PDB entry 4FA5 | X-ray diffraction, 1.94 A resolution | chains D and F of the 6 polymer chains in the assembly

Chain D (and F):
Protein: Methylamine dehydrogenase heavy chain
Organism: Paracoccus denitrificans
Notes: EC 1.4.99.3; chain F of this document is another copy of the same molecule, construct and numbering; everything in this record applies to it too
Reference sequence: A1BB97 (A1BB97_PARDP); residues 2-386 here correspond to UniProt positions 33-417 (UniProt number = residue number + 31)
Chain sequence (385 residues; numbered 2 to 386; the number before each row is that of its first residue):
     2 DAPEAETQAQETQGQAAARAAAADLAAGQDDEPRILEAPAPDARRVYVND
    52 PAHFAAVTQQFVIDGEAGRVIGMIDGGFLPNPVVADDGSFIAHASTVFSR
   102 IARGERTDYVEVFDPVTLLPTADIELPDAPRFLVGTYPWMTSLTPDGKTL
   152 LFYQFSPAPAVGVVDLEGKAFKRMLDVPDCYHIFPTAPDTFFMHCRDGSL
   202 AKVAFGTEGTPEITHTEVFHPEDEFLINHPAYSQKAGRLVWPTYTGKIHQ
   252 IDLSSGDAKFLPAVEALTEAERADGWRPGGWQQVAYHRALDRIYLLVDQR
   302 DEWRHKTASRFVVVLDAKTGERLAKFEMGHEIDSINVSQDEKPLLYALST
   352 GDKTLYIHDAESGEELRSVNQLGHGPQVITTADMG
Unresolved in the structure: 2-10
Cystine bridges: C181-C196

Chain D / chain F interface:
Contacting residue pairs - 26 pairs, chain D then chain F:
  V58(D) - V58(F)  hydrophobic
  V58(D) - I102(F)  hydrophobic
  D76(D) - A103(F)
  G77(D) - I102(F)
  G78(D) - I102(F)
  V98(D) - S100(F)
  V98(D) - R101(F)
  V98(D) - I102(F)  hydrophobic
  S100(D) - V98(F)
  R101(D) - V98(F)
  R101(D) - Y110(F)
  R101(D) - D124(F)  salt bridge
  I102(D) - V58(F)  hydrophobic
  I102(D) - G77(F)
  I102(D) - G78(F)
  I102(D) - V98(F)  hydrophobic
  I102(D) - Y110(F)
  A103(D) - D76(F)
  R104(D) - E112(F)  salt bridge
  R104(D) - P121(F)
  Y110(D) - R101(F)
  Y110(D) - I102(F)
  E112(D) - R104(F)  salt bridge
  P121(D) - R104(F)
  D124(D) - R101(F)  salt bridge
  H375(D) - H375(F)
Interface residues without a listed pair, chain D (17 interface residues in all): T108, F114
Interface residues without a listed pair, chain F (17 interface residues in all): T108, F114

Overview:
Chain D and chain F each contribute 17 residues to their interface; the contacts include 4 salt bridges. Polar
pairs include R101(D)-D124(F) and R104(D)-E112(F).
Both chains are Methylamine dehydrogenase heavy chain (Paracoccus denitrificans). Entry 4FA5 (Crystal
Structure of WT MauG in Complex with Pre-Methylamine Dehydrogenase Aged 20 Days) was determined by X-ray
diffraction together with 4FA1, 4FA4, 4FA9, 4FAN, 4FAV and 4FB1 from the same study.
